7YVB - chains A and B of the 6 polymer chains in the assembly; structure by electron microscopy, 2.90 A resolution.

== Chain A (and B) ==
Protein: FMRFamide-gated Na+ channel
Source organism: Aplysia californica
Notes: chain B of this document is another copy of the same molecule, construct and numbering; everything in this record applies to it too
UniProt: Q4TZI8 (Q4TZI8_APLCA); residues 94-558 here correspond to UniProt positions 1-465 (UniProt number = residue number - 93)
Amino-acid sequence (679 residues; row label = number of the first residue in the row):
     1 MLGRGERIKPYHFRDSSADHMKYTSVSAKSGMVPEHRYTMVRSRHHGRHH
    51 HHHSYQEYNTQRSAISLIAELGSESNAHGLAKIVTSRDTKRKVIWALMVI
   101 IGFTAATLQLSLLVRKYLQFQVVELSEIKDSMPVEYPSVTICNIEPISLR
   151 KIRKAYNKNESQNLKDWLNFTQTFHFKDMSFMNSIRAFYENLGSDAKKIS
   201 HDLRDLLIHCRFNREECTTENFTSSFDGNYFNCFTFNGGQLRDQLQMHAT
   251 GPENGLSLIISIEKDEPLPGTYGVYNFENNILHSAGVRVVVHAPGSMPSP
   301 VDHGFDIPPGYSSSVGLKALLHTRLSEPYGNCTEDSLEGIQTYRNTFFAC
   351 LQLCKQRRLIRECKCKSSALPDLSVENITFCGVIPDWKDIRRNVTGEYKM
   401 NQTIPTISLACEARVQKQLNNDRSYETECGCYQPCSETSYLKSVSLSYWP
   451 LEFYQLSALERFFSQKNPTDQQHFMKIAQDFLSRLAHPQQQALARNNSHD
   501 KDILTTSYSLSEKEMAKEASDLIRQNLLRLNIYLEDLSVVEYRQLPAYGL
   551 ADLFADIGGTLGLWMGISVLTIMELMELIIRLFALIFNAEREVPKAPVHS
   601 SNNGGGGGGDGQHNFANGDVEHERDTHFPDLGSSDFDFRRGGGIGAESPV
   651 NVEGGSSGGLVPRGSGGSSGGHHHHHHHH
Not modelled in the structure: 1-90, 490-505, 578-679
Cystine bridges: C142-C233, C332-C435, C350-C431, C354-C429, C365-C381
Covalently attached groups: N-acetylglucosamine (NAG) linked to N169, N221, N331, N377, N393, N401

== Interface between chain A and chain B ==
Pairs across the interface (112):
  M98(A) - G566(B)
  M98(A) - L570(B)  hydrophobic
  G102(A) - G562(B)
  G102(A) - L563(B)
  A105(A) - G562(B)
  Q109(A) - A555(B)  hydrogen bond (side chain-backbone)
  Q109(A) - G559(B)
  L112(A) - A555(B)  hydrophobic
  L113(A) - A555(B)  hydrophobic
  V123(A) - L125(B)  hydrophobic
  E124(A) - S126(B)
  E124(A) - E127(B)
  I144(A) - S447(B)
  E145(A) - L451(B)
  E145(A) - Y454(B)  hydrogen bond
  L149(A) - F453(B)  hydrophobic
  I185(A) - Y454(B)
  K264(A) - Y448(B)  hydrogen bond
  K264(A) - E452(B)  salt bridge
  E266(A) - Y508(B)
  E266(A) - K513(B)  salt bridge
  P267(A) - F453(B)  hydrophobic
  P269(A) - L485(B)
  P269(A) - T506(B)
  P269(A) - Y508(B)
  G270(A) - A486(B)
  T271(A) - F453(B)
  Y272(A) - F453(B)
  Y272(A) - L456(B)  hydrophobic
  Y272(A) - A486(B)  hydrophobic
  G273(A) - F453(B)  hydrogen bond (backbone-backbone)
  G273(A) - Y454(B)
  G273(A) - S457(B)
  V274(A) - Y454(B)
  V274(A) - S457(B)
  Y275(A) - I259(B)
  Y275(A) - W449(B)  hydrogen bond
  Y275(A) - Y454(B)  hydrophobic
  Y275(A) - S457(B)  hydrogen bond (backbone-side chain)
  Y275(A) - A458(B)
  Y275(A) - R529(B)  hydrogen bond
  F277(A) - H209(B)
  F277(A) - R211(B)
  F277(A) - I259(B)  hydrophobic
  F277(A) - A458(B)  hydrophobic
  F277(A) - R461(B)
  F277(A) - F462(B)  hydrophobic
  E278(A) - R211(B)
  E278(A) - E253(B)
  N279(A) - E253(B)
  N280(A) - R211(B)  hydrogen bond
  N280(A) - P252(B)  hydrogen bond (side chain-backbone)
  N280(A) - E253(B)  hydrogen bond (side chain-backbone)
  N280(A) - G255(B)
  N280(A) - S257(B)
  N280(A) - R529(B)  hydrogen bond (backbone-side chain)
  N280(A) - N531(B)  hydrogen bond (backbone-side chain)
  I281(A) - P252(B)  hydrophobic
  I281(A) - E253(B)
  I281(A) - R529(B)  hydrogen bond (backbone-side chain)
  L282(A) - R529(B)  hydrogen bond (backbone-side chain)
  H283(A) - W449(B)
  H283(A) - P450(B)
  H283(A) - L451(B)  hydrogen bond (backbone-backbone)
  H283(A) - Y454(B)
  S284(A) - S447(B)  hydrogen bond
  S284(A) - Y448(B)  hydrogen bond (side chain-backbone)
  S284(A) - L451(B)
  S284(A) - R529(B)
  A285(A) - S447(B)  hydrogen bond (backbone-side chain)
  A285(A) - Y448(B)  hydrogen bond (backbone-backbone)
  A285(A) - L451(B)  hydrophobic
  G286(A) - S447(B)
  R288(A) - P252(B)
  V301(A) - P252(B)
  D302(A) - T250(B)  hydrogen bond
  D302(A) - G251(B)
  H303(A) - E535(B)
  G304(A) - Y533(B)
  F305(A) - S445(B)
  D306(A) - S312(B)
  D306(A) - S314(B)
  D306(A) - S445(B)  hydrogen bond
  D306(A) - L446(B)
  D306(A) - S447(B)
  I307(A) - L446(B)
  P308(A) - Y311(B)  hydrophobic
  P308(A) - L446(B)
  P308(A) - S447(B)
  P309(A) - Y448(B)
  Y311(A) - Y311(B)
  H322(A) - I128(B)
  F348(A) - T250(B)
  K417(A) - E215(B)  salt bridge
  N420(A) - R214(B)
  N420(A) - H248(B)
  N420(A) - A249(B)
  N420(A) - N254(B)
  N421(A) - N213(B)
  N421(A) - H248(B)
  D422(A) - H248(B)
  R423(A) - D130(B)  hydrogen bond (side chain-backbone)
  R423(A) - S131(B)
  R423(A) - M132(B)
  R423(A) - P133(B)
  R423(A) - H248(B)
  R423(A) - L537(B)
  E426(A) - D130(B)
  Q433(A) - D130(B)  hydrogen bond
  Y542(A) - S126(B)
  Y542(A) - Y542(B)
  W564(A) - L563(B)  hydrophobic
Interface residues without a listed pair, chain A (65 interface residues in all): I94, A106, K116, I147, R153, L268, F347, L419, L446, K517, D556
Interface residues without a listed pair, chain B (73 interface residues in all): V134, M247, E460, H487, P488, S507, K517, D536, S538, A551, D552, F554, D556, G558, V569

== Summary ==
65 residues of chain A and 73 residues of chain B are in contact; the contacts include 23 hydrogen bonds and 3
salt bridges. Polar contacts include K264(A)-E452(B), E266(A)-K513(B) and K417(A)-E215(B). N-acetylglucosamine
is covalently linked to N169(A), N221(A), N331(A), N377(A), N393(A) and N401(A).
Both chains are FMRFamide-gated Na+ channel (Aplysia californica). Entry 7YVB (Aplysia californica FaNaC in
ligand bound state) was determined by electron microscopy (same publication as 7YVC).
